PDB entry 1TYD | X-ray diffraction, 2.50 A resolution | chain E

[Chain E]
Protein: TYROSYL-tRNA SYNTHETASE
Source organism: Geobacillus stearothermophilus
Notes: EC 6.1.1.1
UniProtKB: P00952 (SYY_BACST); residues 1-319 here = UniProt positions 1-319
Chain sequence (319 residues; numbered 1 to 319; the number before each row is that of its first residue):
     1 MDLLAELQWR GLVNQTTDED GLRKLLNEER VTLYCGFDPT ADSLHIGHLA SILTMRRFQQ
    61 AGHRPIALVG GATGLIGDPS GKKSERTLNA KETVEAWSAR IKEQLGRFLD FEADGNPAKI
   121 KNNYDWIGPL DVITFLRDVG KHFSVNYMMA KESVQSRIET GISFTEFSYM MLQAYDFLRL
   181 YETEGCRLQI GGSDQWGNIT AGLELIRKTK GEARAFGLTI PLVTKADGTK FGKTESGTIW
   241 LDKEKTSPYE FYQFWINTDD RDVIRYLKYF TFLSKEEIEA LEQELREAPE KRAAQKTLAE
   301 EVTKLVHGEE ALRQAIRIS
Not modelled in the structure: 212-213
Sequence notes: conflict S51 (Thr in P00952)
Swiss-Prot annotation at these positions:
  - motif: P39 to H48 ('HIGH' region), K230 to T234 ('KMSKS' region)
  - binding site (L-tyrosine): Y34, Y169, Q173, D176
  - binding site (ATP): K233
Small-molecule neighbours: tyrosine (TYR): Y34, G36, F37, D38, L68, T73, D78, N123, Y169, Q173, D176, Q189, Q195, N198

[Overview]
Bound to chain E: tyrosine. Curated annotation (UniProt) lists 4 L-tyrosine-binding residues and ATP-binding
residue K233.
Chain E is TYROSYL-tRNA SYNTHETASE (Geobacillus stearothermophilus); the structure, Structure of tyrosyl-tRNA
synthetase refined at 2.3 angstroms resolution. interaction of the enzyme with the tyrosyl ..., was determined
by X-ray diffraction together with 2TS1 and 3TS1 from the same study.
